5C9D - chains A and B; structure by X-ray diffraction, 2.59 A resolution.

# Chain A (and B)
Protein: ApRick protease
Source organism: Rickettsia conorii
Notes: chain B of this document is another copy of the same molecule, construct and numbering; everything in this record applies to it too
UniProt: Q92FY8 (Q92FY8_RICCN); residue numbers follow UniProt; this construct covers 110-231
Amino-acid sequence (134 residues; numbered 109 to 242; the number before each row is that of its first residue):
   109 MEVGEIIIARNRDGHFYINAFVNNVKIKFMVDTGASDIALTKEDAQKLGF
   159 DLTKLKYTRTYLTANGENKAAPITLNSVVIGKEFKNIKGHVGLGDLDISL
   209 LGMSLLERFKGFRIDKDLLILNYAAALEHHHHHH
Disordered / not traced: 164-175, 236-242 (chain B: 109, 230-242)
Sequence notes: initiating methionine (109); expression tag (232-242)
Ion coordination: Na+: Glu-110, Gly-189 (shared with Asn-127(B) of chain B)

# Interface between chain A and chain B
Contacting residue pairs - 40 pairs, chain A then chain B:
  Met-109(A) with Ile-115(B); Ile-116(B); Ala-117(B), hydrogen bond (backbone-backbone); Phe-124(B), hydrophobic; Tyr-125(B); Asn-127(B)
  Glu-110(A) with Ile-114(B); Ile-115(B); Ile-126(B); Ile-188(B)
  Val-111(A) with Glu-113(B); Ile-114(B); Ile-115(B), hydrogen bond (backbone-backbone)
  Gly-112(A) with Glu-113(B); Ile-114(B)
  Glu-113(A) with Glu-110(B); Val-111(B); Gly-112(B), hydrogen bond (backbone-backbone); Glu-113(B), hydrogen bond (side chain-backbone)
  Ile-114(A) with Glu-110(B); Gly-189(B)
  Ile-115(A) with Glu-110(B), hydrogen bond (backbone-backbone); Val-111(B), hydrophobic
  Phe-129(A) with Asn-132(B); Glu-191(B)
  Asn-132(A) with Asn-132(B)
  Lys-134(A) with Glu-191(B), salt bridge
  Val-187(A) with Phe-129(B), hydrophobic; Asn-132(B)
  Ile-188(A) with Val-187(B); Gly-189(B)
  Gly-189(A) with Phe-129(B); Ile-188(B); Gly-189(B)
  Glu-191(A) with Phe-129(B)
  Tyr-231(A) with Ile-114(B); Ile-188(B)
  Ala-234(A) with Asn-127(B)
  Leu-235(A) with Asn-127(B), hydrogen bond (backbone-side chain); Lys-136(B), hydrogen bond (backbone-side chain)
Other interface residues (no listed pair), chain A (18 interface residues in all): Lys-190
Other interface residues (no listed pair), chain B (21 interface residues in all): Lys-134, Lys-190

# Overview
Chain A and chain B form an interface of 18 and 21 residues respectively, with 7 hydrogen bonds and 1 salt
bridge. Among the polar pairs are Lys-134(A)/Glu-191(B), Glu-113(A)/Glu-113(B) and Leu-235(A)/Asn-127(B). The
Na+ site is built by Glu-110(A) and Gly-189(A).
Chain A and chain B are both ApRick protease (Rickettsia conorii); the structure, Crystal structure of a
retropepsin-like aspartic protease from Rickettsia conorii, was determined by X-ray diffraction, deposited
together with 4ZKK.
